8DPL - chains F and I of the 15 polymer chains in the assembly; structure by electron microscopy, 2.53 A resolution.

# Chain F
Protein: 2.1.1D5 heavy chain variable domain
From: Homo sapiens
Sequence (120 residues; numbered 1 to 120; the number before each row is that of its first residue):
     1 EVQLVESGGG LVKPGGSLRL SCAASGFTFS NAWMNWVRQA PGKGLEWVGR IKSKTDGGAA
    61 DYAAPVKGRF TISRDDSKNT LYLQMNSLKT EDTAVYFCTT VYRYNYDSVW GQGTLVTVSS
Unresolved in the structure: 1
Disulfides: Cys22-Cys98

# Chain I
Protein: Glycoprotein GP1
From: Ebola virus - Mayinga, Zaire, 1976
UniProt: Q05320 (VGP_EBOZM); numbering as in UniProt (aligned over 33-312)
Sequence (280 residues; each row starts with the number of its first residue):
    33 IPLGVIHNST LQVSDVDKLV CRDKLSSTNQ LRSVGLNLEG NGVATDVPSA TKRWGFRSGV
    93 PPKVVNYEAG EWAENCYNLE IKKPDGSECL PAAPDGIRGF PRCRYVHKVS GTGPCAGDFA
   153 FHKEGAFFLY DRLASTVIYR GTTFAEGVVA FLILPQAKKD FFSSHPLREP VNATEDPSSG
   213 YYSTTIRYQA TGFGTNETEY LFEVDNLTYV QLESRFTPQF LLQLNETIYT SGKRSNTTGK
   273 LIWKVNPEID TTIGEWAFWE TKKNLTRKIR SEELSFTVVS
Unresolved in the structure: 48-50, 189-212, 234-312
Swiss-Prot annotation at these positions:
  - site (Involved in receptor recognition and/or post-binding events): Leu57, Leu63, Arg64, Phe88, Lys95, Ile170
  - glycosylation (N-linked (GlcNAc...) asparagine): Asn40, Asn204, Asn228, Asn238, Asn257, Asn268, Asn296
  - natural variant: Ser65 (S65P: In strain: Isolate mouse-adapted), Ser246 (S246P: In strain: Isolate mouse-adapted)
  - mutagenesis: Asn40 (N40D: Induces GP1 secretion. Complete loss of virus capability to enter into host cell), Cys53 (C53G: Induces GP1 secretion. Complete loss of virus capability to enter into host cell), Asp55 (D55A: 80% loss of virus capability to enter into host cell; D55E/K: No effect on viral entry), Leu57 (L57A: Complete loss of virus capability to enter into host cell; L57F/I/K: 90% loss of virus capability to enter into host cell), Leu63 (L63A: 90% loss of virus capability to enter into host cell; L63F: Almost complete loss of virus capability to enter into host cell; L63K: Complete loss of virus capability to enter into host cell), Arg64 (R64A/E: Complete loss of virus capability to enter into host cell; R64K: No loss of virus capability to enter into host cell), Phe88 (F88A/E: Complete loss of virus capability to enter into host cell; F88A: About 50% loss of ability to counteract host BST2; F88I: No loss of virus capability to enter into host cell), Lys95 (K95A/E: 80% loss of virus capability to enter into host cell; K95R: 20% loss of virus capability to enter into host cell), Cys108 (C108G: Almost complete loss of expression of GP1 and GP2. Almost complete loss of virus capability to enter into host cell), Leu111 (L111A: About 60% loss of ability to counteract host BST2), Cys121 (C121G: Reduced levels of expression of GP1 and GP2. 50% loss of virus capability to enter into host cell), Leu122 (L122A: About 60% loss of ability to counteract host BST2), 7 further mutagenesis entries in UniProt
Disulfides: Cys108-Cys135, Cys121-Cys147
Covalent attachments: N-acetylglucosamine (NAG) linked to Asn228

# Chain F / chain I interface
Residue-residue contacts (8):
  Trp33(F) with Pro116(I); Gly118(I); Thr144(I)
  Arg50(F) with Pro116(I), hydrogen bond (side chain-backbone)
  Asp56(F) with Lys114(I), salt bridge
  Tyr104(F) with Gly118(I), hydrogen bond (side chain-backbone); Ser119(I)
  Tyr106(F) with Asp117(I), hydrogen bond
Also at the interface, not in a pair above, chain F (6 interface residues in all): Lys52
Also at the interface, not in a pair above, chain I (8 interface residues in all): Lys115, Gln221

# Summary
6 residues of chain F face 8 of chain I across their interface; the contacts include 3 hydrogen bonds and 1
salt bridge. Polar pairs include Asp56(F)-Lys114(I), Arg50(F)-Pro116(I) and Tyr104(F)-Gly118(I).
N-acetylglucosamine is covalently linked to Asn228(I). From UniProt: 19 mutagenesis sites on chain I.
Chain F is 2.1.1D5 heavy chain variable domain (Homo sapiens) and chain I is Glycoprotein GP1 (Ebola virus -
Mayinga, Zaire, 1976); the structure, Structure of EBOV GP lacking the mucin-like domain with 2.1.1D5 scFv and
6D6 scFv bound, was determined by electron microscopy (same publication as 8DPM).
